4I68 - chain A; structure by X-ray diffraction, 1.63 A resolution.

== Chain A ==
Molecule: Heat resistant RNA dependent ATPase
Organism: Thermus thermophilus
Notes: EC 3.6.4.13; fragment: RRM domain
Reference sequence: Q72GF3 (Q72GF3_THET2); residues 424-510 here correspond to UniProt positions 431-517 (UniProt number = residue number + 7)
Sequence (90 residues; numbered 421 to 510; the number before each row is that of its first residue):
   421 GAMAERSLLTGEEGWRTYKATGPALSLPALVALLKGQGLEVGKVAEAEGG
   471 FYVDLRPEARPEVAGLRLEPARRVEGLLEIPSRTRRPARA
Differences from the reference sequence: expression tag (421-423); engineered mutation A444 (Arg451 in Q72GF3), A449 (Arg456 in Q72GF3)
Bound ions: Zn2+ site 1 near E425 (its only coordinating residue here); Zn2+ site 2 near E432 (its only coordinating residue here); Zn2+ site 3 near E499 (its only coordinating residue here)
From the paper describing this entry:
  - conformationally variable residues (loop rearrangement): R493 to L498
  - conformationally variable residues (loop rearrangement): S502 to A510 (proposed by the authors, not directly observed)
  - mutagenesis - Y472A (5- to 10-fold): decreased binding to RNA
  - mutagenesis - K439A (<5-fold), S446C, K455A, Q457C, G462C, R487A (<5-fold), R492A (<5-fold): unchanged binding to RNA
  - mutagenesis - A452C (10-fold): increased binding to RNA
  - mutagenesis - K463A (1.0 +/- 0.17 uM): decreased binding to 32mer

== Summary ==
From the paper: Y472A reduces binding to RNA; conformational variability at R493 and S502; 10 substitutions
were tested in all.
Chain A is Heat resistant RNA dependent ATPase (Thermus thermophilus); the structure, Crystal structure of the
R444A / R449A double mutant of the HERA RNA helicase RRM domain, was determined by X-ray diffraction,
deposited together with 4I67 and 4I69.
